6CAS - chains A and K of the 23 polymer chains in the assembly; structure by X-ray diffraction, 3.50 A resolution.

Chain A:
Molecule: 16S Ribosomal RNA rRNA
From: Thermus thermophilus HB8
Sequence (1517 nucleotides; each row starts with the number of its first residue; note: 42 numbers in that range are skipped by the numbering (no residue carries them; nothing is unmodelled there); a row labelled like 190A-190L holds insertion residues (190A, then the next letters in order)):
     5 UGGAGAGUCU GAUCCUGGCU CAGGGUGAAC GCUGGCGGCG UGCCUAAGAC AUGCAAGUCG
    65 UGCGGG
    73 CCGCGGGGUU UU
    88 ACUCCG
    95 UGGUC
   101 AGCGGCGGAC GGGUGAGUAA CGCGUGGGU
  129A G
   130 ACCUACCCGG AAGAGGGGGA CAACCCGGGG AAACUCGGGC UAAUCCCCCA UGUGGACCCG
   190 C
190A-190L CCCUUGGGGUGU
   191 GUCCAAAGGG CUUU
   216 GCCCGCUUCC GGAUGGGCCC GCGUCCCAUC AGCUAGUUGG UGGGGUAAUG GCCCACCAAG
   276 GCGACGACGG GUAGCCGGUC UGAGAGGAUG GCCGGCCACA GGGGCACUGA GACACGGGCC
   336 CCACUCCUAC GGGAGGCAGC AGUUAGGAAU CUUCCGCAAU GGGCGCAAGC CUGACGGAGC
   396 GACGCCGCUU GGAGGAAGAA GCCCUUCGGG GUGUAAACUC CUGAA
   442 CCCGGGACGA AACCCCCGAC GA
   474 GGGGACUGAC GGUACCGGG
   494 GUAAUAGCGC CGGCCAACUC CGUGCCAGCA GCCXCGGUAA UACGGAGGGC GCGAGCGUUA
   554 CCCGGAUUCA CUGGGCGUAA AGGGCGUGUA GGCGGCCUGG GGCGUCCCAU GUGAAAGACC
   614 ACGGCUCAAC CGUGGGGGAG CGUGGGAUAC GCUCAGGCUA GACGGUGGGA GAGGGUGGUG
   674 GAAUUCCCGG AGUAGCGGUG AAAUGCGCAG AUACCGGGAG GAACGCCGAU GGCGAAGGCA
   734 GCCACCUGGU CCACCCGUGA CGCUGAGGCG CGAAAGCGUG GGGAGCAAAC CGGAUUAGAU
   794 ACCCGGGUAG UCCACGCCCU AAACGAUGCG CGCUAGGUCU CUGGGUCU
   848 CCUGGGGGCC GAAGCUAACG CGUUAAGCGC GCCGCCUGGG GAGUACGGCC GCAAGGCUGA
   908 AACUCAAAGG AAUUGACGGG GGCCCGCACA AGCGGUGGAG CAUGUGGUUU AAUUCGAAGX
   968 AACGCGAAGA ACCUUACCAG GCCUUGACAU GCUAGG
 1003A G
  1004 AACCCGGGUG AAAGCCUGGG GUGCCCC
1030A-1030D GCGA
  1031 GGGGAGCCCU AGCACAGGUG CUGCAUGGCC GUCGUCAGCU CGUGCCGUGA GGUGUUGGGU
  1091 UAAGUCCCGC AACGAGCGCA ACCCCCGCCG UUAGUUGCCA GCGGUUCGGC CGGGCACUCU
  1151 AACGGGACUG CCCGCGAAA
  1171 GCGGGAGGAA GGAGGGGACG ACGUCUGGUC AGCAUGGCCC UUACGGCCUG GGCGACACAC
  1231 GUGCUACAAU GCCCACUACA AAGCGAUGCC ACCCGGCAAC GGGGAGCUAA UCGCAAAAAG
  1291 GUGGGCCCAG UUCGGAUUGG GGUCUGCAAC CCGACCCCAU GAAGCCGGAA UCGCUAGUAA
  1351 UCGCGGAUCA G
 1361A C
  1362 CAUGCCGCGG UGAAUACGUU CCCGGGCCUU GUACACACXG CCXGUXACGC CAUGGGAGCG
  1422 GGCUCUACCC GAAGUCGCCG GG
  1446 AGCCUACGGG
  1459 CAGGCGCCGA GGGUAGGGCC CGUGACUGGG GCGAAGUCGU AACAAGGUAG CUGUACCGGA
  1519 AGGUGCGGCU GGAUCACCUC CUUUCU
Not modelled in the structure: 1534-1538
Sequence notes: conflict C13 (U131313 in 55771382)
Modified / non-standard residues: PSU (pseudouridine-5'-monophosphate) at position 516, G7M (N7-methyl-guanosine-5'-monophosphate) at position 527, M2G (N2-dimethylguanosine-5'-monophosphate) at position 966, 5MC (5-methylcytidine-5'-monophosphate) at position 967, 2MG (2N-methylguanosine-5'-monophosphate) at position 1207, 5MC (5-methylcytidine-5'-monophosphate) at position 1400, 4OC (4n,o2'-methylcytidine-5'-monophosphate) at position 1402, 5MC (5-methylcytidine-5'-monophosphate) at position 1404, 5MC (5-methylcytidine-5'-monophosphate) at position 1407, UR3 (3-methyluridine-5'-monophoshate) at position 1498, MA6 (6N-dimethyladenosine-5'-monophoshate) at position 1518, MA6 (6N-dimethyladenosine-5'-monophoshate) at position 1519, PSU (pseudouridine-5'-monophosphate) at position 1540, PSU (pseudouridine-5'-monophosphate) at position 1541
Metal / ion sites: Mg2+ site 1 near U5 (its only coordinating residue here); Mg2+ site 2 near G21 (its only coordinating residue here); Mg2+ site 3: G46, G394; Mg2+ site 4: C48, G115; Mg2+ site 5 near A53 (its only coordinating residue here); Mg2+ site 6: A59, U387; Mg2+ site 7 near G61 (its only coordinating residue here); Mg2+ site 8 near A88 (its only coordinating residue here); Mg2+ site 9 near U98 (its only coordinating residue here); Mg2+ site 10: A109, G331; Mg2+ site 11 near G111 (its only coordinating residue here); Mg2+ site 12 near G117 (its only coordinating residue here); 104 more Mg2+ sites not listed
Residues lining bound ligands: EUS (N-[(1R,2S,3S,4R,5S)-5-amino-4-{[(2S,3R)-3-amino-6-(aminomethyl)-3,4-dihydro-2H-pyran-2-yl]oxy}-2-{[3-deoxy-4-C-methyl-3-(methylamino)-beta-L-arabinopyranosyl]oxy}-3-hydroxycyclohexyl]methanesulfonamide): 5MC_1404, G1405, U1406, 5MC_1407, A1408, C1409, G1491, A1492, A1493, G1494, U1495, C1496, G1497
From the paper describing this entry:
  - binding site for EUS: C1496 (proposed by the authors, not directly observed)
  - conformationally variable residues (side-chain flip): A1492, A1493

Chain K:
Name: 30S ribosomal protein S11
From: Thermus thermophilus (strain HB8 / ATCC 27634 / DSM 579)
UniProtKB: P80376 (RS11_THET8); residue numbers follow UniProt; this construct covers 2-129
Amino-acid sequence (128 residues; row label = number of the first residue in the row):
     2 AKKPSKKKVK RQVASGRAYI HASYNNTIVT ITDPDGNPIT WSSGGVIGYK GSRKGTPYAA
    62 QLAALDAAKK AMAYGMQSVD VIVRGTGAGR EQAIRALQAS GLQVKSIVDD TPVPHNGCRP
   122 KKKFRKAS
Not modelled in the structure: 2-10, 127-129
Metal / ion sites: Mg2+: Asn-26 (shared with G691(A), U692(A) of chain A)

Chain A / chain K interface:
Residue-residue contacts (74; chain A residue first):
  G674(A) / His-116(K)  base contact
  A675(A) / Val-114(K)  hydrogen bond to the sugar
  A675(A) / His-116(K)  hydrogen bond to the base
  A675(A) / Gly-118(K)  base contact
  A676(A) / Pro-113(K)  sugar contact
  A676(A) / Pro-115(K)  sugar contact
  A676(A) / Cys-119(K)  base contact
  U677(A) / Cys-119(K)  hydrogen bond to the base
  G683(A) / Asn-38(K)  hydrogen bond to the base
  G683(A) / Pro-39(K)  base contact
  A684(A) / Asn-38(K)  sugar contact
  A684(A) / Pro-39(K)  hydrogen bond to the sugar
  G685(A) / Pro-39(K)  sugar contact
  G685(A) / Ile-40(K)  phosphate contact
  G685(A) / Trp-42(K)  sugar contact
  U686(A) / Ile-40(K)  phosphate contact
  U686(A) / Trp-42(K)  base contact
  A687(A) / Lys-71(K)  salt bridge to the phosphate
  G688(A) / Ser-44(K)  hydrogen bond to the phosphate
  G688(A) / Gly-46(K)  sugar contact
  G688(A) / Val-47(K)  sugar contact
  C689(A) / Asn-27(K)  hydrogen bond to the phosphate
  C689(A) / Ser-44(K)  hydrogen bond to the phosphate
  C689(A) / Gly-45(K)  phosphate contact
  C689(A) / Gly-46(K)  hydrogen bond to the phosphate
  C689(A) / Lys-55(K)  salt bridge to the phosphate
  G690(A) / Ser-24(K)  phosphate contact
  G690(A) / Asn-27(K)  hydrogen bond to the phosphate
  G690(A) / Lys-55(K)  hydrogen bond to the base
  G691(A) / Asn-26(K)  hydrogen bond to the phosphate
  G691(A) / Lys-51(K)  base contact
  G691(A) / Gly-52(K)  base contact
  G691(A) / Lys-55(K)  hydrogen bond to the base
  U692(A) / Asn-26(K)  hydrogen bond to the phosphate
  U692(A) / Gly-52(K)  base contact
  U692(A) / Ser-53(K)  hydrogen bond to the base
  U692(A) / Lys-124(K)  salt bridge to the phosphate
  A694(A) / Ser-53(K)  hydrogen bond to the phosphate
  A695(A) / Gly-52(K)  phosphate contact
  A695(A) / Ser-53(K)  hydrogen bond to the phosphate
  A704(A) / Trp-42(K)  base contact
  A706(A) / Ile-29(K)  sugar contact
  A706(A) / Thr-31(K)  hydrogen bond to the sugar
  C707(A) / Tyr-20(K)  phosphate contact
  C707(A) / Thr-33(K)  sugar contact
  C707(A) / Gly-37(K)  hydrogen bond to the sugar
  C707(A) / Pro-39(K)  base contact
  C707(A) / Arg-85(K)  salt bridge to the phosphate
  C708(A) / Tyr-20(K)  sugar contact
  C708(A) / Asp-36(K)  hydrogen bond to the sugar
  C708(A) / Gly-37(K)  sugar contact
  C708(A) / Arg-85(K)  salt bridge to the phosphate
  G714(A) / Cys-119(K)  base contact
  A715(A) / Gly-118(K)  base contact
  A716(A) / Asn-117(K)  hydrogen bond to the sugar
  A716(A) / Gly-118(K)  base contact
  C717(A) / His-116(K)  sugar contact
  C717(A) / Asn-117(K)  sugar contact
  G718(A) / His-116(K)  stacking on the base
  G718(A) / Asn-117(K)  sugar contact
  G778(A) / Cys-119(K)  sugar contact
  G778(A) / Arg-120(K)  hydrogen bond to the sugar
  C779(A) / Arg-120(K)  hydrogen bond to the sugar
  C779(A) / Pro-121(K)  sugar contact
  C779(A) / Lys-122(K)  salt bridge to the phosphate
  C779(A) / Lys-123(K)  phosphate contact
  A780(A) / Lys-122(K)  phosphate contact
  A780(A) / Lys-123(K)  hydrogen bond to the phosphate
  C796(A) / Lys-123(K)  salt bridge to the phosphate
  C797(A) / Lys-124(K)  salt bridge to the phosphate
  G1523(A) / Lys-123(K)  salt bridge to the phosphate
  C1524(A) / Arg-120(K)  salt bridge to the phosphate
  G1525(A) / Arg-120(K)  salt bridge to the phosphate
  G1525(A) / Arg-126(K)  salt bridge to the phosphate
Other interface residues (no listed pair), chain A (38 interface residues in all): U705, A777, C795, G798, G799
Other interface residues (no listed pair), chain K (39 interface residues in all): Arg-18, His-22, Tyr-75

Overview:
38 residues of chain A face 39 of chain K across their interface, with 24 hydrogen bonds, 12 salt bridges and
1 aromatic stacking contact. Polar pairs include A675(A)/His-116(K), U677(A)/Cys-119(K) and G683(A)/Asn-38(K).
Chain A binds compound EUS. From the paper: a binding site for EUS at C1496(A); conformational variability at
A1492(A) and A1493(A).
Here chain A is 16S Ribosomal RNA rRNA (Thermus thermophilus HB8) and chain K is 30S ribosomal protein S11
(Thermus thermophilus (strain HB8 / ATCC 27634 / DSM 579)). Entry 6CAS (Serial Femtosecond X-ray Crystal
Structure of 30S ribosomal subunit from Thermus thermophilus in complex with N1MS) was determined by X-ray
diffraction together with 6CAR from the same study.
